PDB entry 3TEL | X-ray diffraction, 1.80 A resolution | chain A

# Chain A
Protein: Cps2A, Integral membrane regulatory protein Wzg
Organism: Streptococcus pneumoniae
UniProtKB: Q4K376 (Q4K376_STRPN); residues 98-481 here correspond to UniProt positions 101-484 (UniProt number = residue number + 3)
Amino-acid sequence (398 residues; row label = number of the first residue in the row):
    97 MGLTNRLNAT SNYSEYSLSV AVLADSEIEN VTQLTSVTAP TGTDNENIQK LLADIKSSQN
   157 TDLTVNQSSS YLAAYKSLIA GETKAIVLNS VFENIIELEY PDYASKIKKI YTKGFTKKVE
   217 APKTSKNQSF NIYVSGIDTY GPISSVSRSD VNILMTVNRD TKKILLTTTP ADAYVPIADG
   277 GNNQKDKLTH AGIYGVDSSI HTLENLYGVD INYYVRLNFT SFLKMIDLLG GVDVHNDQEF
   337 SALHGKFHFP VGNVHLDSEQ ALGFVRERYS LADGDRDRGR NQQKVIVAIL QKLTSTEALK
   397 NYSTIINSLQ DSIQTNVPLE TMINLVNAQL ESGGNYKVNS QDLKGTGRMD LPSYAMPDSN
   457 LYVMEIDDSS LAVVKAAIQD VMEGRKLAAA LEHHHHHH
Unresolved in the structure: 97-109, 482-494
Sequence notes: expression tag (97, 482-494); engineered mutation A267 (Arg270 in Q4K376)
Ion coordination: Mn2+: D234, D246 (together with ZTP)
Small-molecule neighbours: ZTP ((2Z,6Z,10Z,14Z,18Z,22Z,26Z)-3,7,11,15,19,23,27,31-octamethyldotriaconta-2,6,10,14,18,22,26,30-octaen-1-yl trihydrogen diphosphate): F226, I228, V230, G232, I233, D234, D246, V247, M251, V311, L313, N314, F315, F318, M321, V361, R362, R364, R374, Q378, V381, I382, I385, L386, L389, T390, L395, M418, L421, V422, Q425, Y432
From the paper describing this entry:
  - Mn2+ coordination: D234, D246
  - mutagenesis - D234A: decreased catalytic activity on Mg${2+}$
  - catalytic residues: R244, R362 (proposed by the authors, not directly observed)

# In short
Ligands of chain A: compound ZTP. The Mn2+ site is built by D234 and D246. From the paper: catalytic residues
R244 and R362; D234A reduces catalytic activity on Mg${2+}$.
Chain A is Cps2A, Integral membrane regulatory protein Wzg (Streptococcus pneumoniae); the structure,
LytR-CPS2A-Psr family protein with bound octaprenyl pyrophosphate lipid and manganese ion, was determined by
X-ray diffraction, deposited together with 2XXP, 2XXQ and 3TFL.
